Entry 6WNQ (electron microscopy, 3.40 A resolution); this record covers chains W and B of the 22 polymer chains in the assembly.

== Chain W ==
Name: ATP synthase subunit delta
Source organism: Escherichia coli
Reference sequence: A0A073H3T8 (A0A073H3T8_ECOLX); residues 0-176 here correspond to UniProt positions 1-177 (UniProt number = residue number + 1)
Chain sequence (177 residues; numbered 0 to 176; the number before each row is that of its first residue; numbering starts at 0):
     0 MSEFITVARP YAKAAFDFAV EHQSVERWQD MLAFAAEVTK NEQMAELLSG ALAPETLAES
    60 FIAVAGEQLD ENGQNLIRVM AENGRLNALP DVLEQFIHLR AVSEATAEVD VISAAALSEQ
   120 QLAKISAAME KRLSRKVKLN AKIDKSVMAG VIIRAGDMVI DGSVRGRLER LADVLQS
Not modelled in the structure: 0-1, 175-176
Differences from the reference sequence: conflict Ala64 (Cys65 in A0A073H3T8), Ala140 (Cys141 in A0A073H3T8)

== Chain B ==
Name: ATP synthase subunit alpha
Source organism: Escherichia coli
Notes: EC 7.1.2.2
Reference sequence: A0A073FQ32 (A0A073FQ32_ECOLX); numbering as in UniProt (aligned over 1-513)
Chain sequence (513 residues; each row starts with the number of its first residue):
     1 MQLNSTEISE LIKQRIAQFN VVSEAHNEGT IVSVSDGVIR IHGLADAMQG EMISLPGNRY
    61 AIALNLERDS VGAVVMGPYA DLAEGMKVKA TGRILEVPVG RGLLGRVVNT LGAPIDGKGP
   121 LDHDGFSAVE AIAPGVIERQ SVDQPVQTGY KAVDSMIPIG RGQRELIIGD RQTGKTALAI
   181 DAIINQRDSG IKAIYVAIGQ KASTISNVVR KLEEHGALAN TIVVVATASE SAALQYLAPY
   241 AGAAMGEYFR DRGEDALIIY DDLSKQAVAY RQISLLLRRP PGREAFPGDV FYLHSRLLER
   301 AARVNAEYVE AFTKGEVKGK TGSLTALPII ETQAGDVSAF VPTNVISITD GQIFLETNLF
   361 NAGIRPAVNP GISVSRVGGA AQTKIMKKLS GGIRTALAQY RELAAFSQFA SDLDDATRKQ
   421 LDHGQKVTEL LKQKQYAPMS VAQQSLVLFA AERGYLADVE LSKIGSFEAA LLAYVDRDHA
   481 PLMQEINQTG GYNDEIEGKL KGILDSFKAT QSW
Not modelled in the structure: 1
Differences from the reference sequence: conflict Ala47 (Cys in A0A073FQ32), Ala90 (Cys in A0A073FQ32), Ala193 (Cys in A0A073FQ32), Ala243 (Cys in A0A073FQ32)
Residues lining bound ligands: ATP: Tyr150, Asp170, Arg171, Gln172, Thr173, Gly174, Lys175, Thr176, Ala177, Glu331, Phe360, Arg365, Pro366, Gln433, Lys434, Gln435

== Chain W / chain B interface ==
Pairs across the interface (20):
  Phe33(W) - Ile8(B)  hydrophobic
  Phe33(W) - Ile12(B)  hydrophobic
  Val37(W) - Ile12(B)  hydrophobic
  Asn40(W) - Ile12(B)
  Asn40(W) - Lys13(B)
  Asn40(W) - Ile16(B)
  Met43(W) - Ile16(B)  hydrophobic
  Glu45(W) - His42(B)
  Ser48(W) - His42(B)  hydrogen bond
  Gly49(W) - His42(B)
  Ala50(W) - Val32(B)  hydrophobic
  Ala50(W) - Glu84(B)
  Ala62(W) - Arg15(B)
  Ala62(W) - Phe19(B)
  Val63(W) - Ile12(B)  hydrophobic
  Val63(W) - Arg15(B)  hydrogen bond (backbone-side chain)
  Ala64(W) - Arg15(B)
  Gly65(W) - Arg15(B)
  Glu66(W) - Leu11(B)
  Glu66(W) - Arg15(B)  salt bridge
Interface residues without a listed pair, chain W (16 interface residues in all): Glu36, Gln42, Leu46
Interface residues without a listed pair, chain B (13 interface residues in all): Val21, Ser23, Asp69

== Overview ==
The interface between chain W and chain B involves 16 residues on one side and 13 on the other, with 2
hydrogen bonds and 1 salt bridge. Polar pairs include Glu66(W)-Arg15(B), Ser48(W)-His42(B) and
Val63(W)-Arg15(B). Ligands of chain B: ATP.
Chain W is ATP synthase subunit delta and chain B is ATP synthase subunit alpha, both from Escherichia coli;
the structure, E. coli ATP Synthase State 2a, was determined by electron microscopy (same publication as 6OQR,
6OQS, 6OQT, 6OQU, 6OQV, 6OQW and 3 further entries).
